PDB entry 3HUG | X-ray diffraction, 2.35 A resolution | chains B and D of the 4 polymer chains in the assembly

# Chain B (and D)
Molecule: Probable conserved membrane protein
Source organism: Mycobacterium tuberculosis
Notes: fragment: SigL interacting Zinc binding cystosolic domain of RslA; chain D of this document is another copy of the same molecule, construct and numbering; everything in this record applies to it too
UniProtKB: Q7D9D3 (Q7D9D3_MYCTU); residue numbers follow UniProt; this construct covers 1-108
Amino-acid sequence (108 residues; row label = number of the first residue in the row):
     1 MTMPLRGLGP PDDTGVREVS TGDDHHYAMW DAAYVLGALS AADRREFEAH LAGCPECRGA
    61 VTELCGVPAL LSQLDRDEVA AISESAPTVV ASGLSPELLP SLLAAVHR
Unresolved in the structure: 1-24, 87-108 (chain D: 1-23, 86-108)
Ion coordination: Zn2+: His50, Cys54, Cys57
Reported in the primary citation:
  - Zn2+ coordination: His25, His50, Cys54, Cys57
  - mutagenesis - C65S: unchanged binding to Zn2+
  - mutagenesis - C54S: abolished binding to Zn2+

# Interface between chain B and chain D
Residue-residue contacts - 12 pairs, chain B then chain D:
  Tyr34(B) - Gly66(D)
  Tyr34(B) - Ala69(D)
  Gly37(B) - Ala69(D)
  Arg44(B) - Leu70(D)
  Arg58(B) - Thr62(D)
  Thr62(B) - Thr62(D)  hydrogen bond
  Cys65(B) - Val61(D)  hydrophobic
  Cys65(B) - Cys65(D)  hydrophobic
  Gly66(B) - Tyr34(D)
  Ala69(B) - Tyr34(D)
  Ala69(B) - Gly37(D)
  Leu70(B) - Arg44(D)
Other interface residues (no listed pair), chain B (12 interface residues in all): Val35, Leu36, Val61
Other interface residues (no listed pair), chain D (11 interface residues in all): Val35, Arg58

# In short
The interface between chain B and chain D involves 12 residues on one side and 11 on the other, with 1
hydrogen bond. Its one hydrogen-bonded contact is Thr62(B)-Thr62(D). His50(B), Cys54(B) and Cys57(B) form the
Zn2+ site. From the paper: C54S of chain B abolishes binding to Zn2+; Zn2+ coordination by His25(B), His50(B)
and Cys54(B) among others.
Both chains are Probable conserved membrane protein (Mycobacterium tuberculosis). Entry 3HUG (Crystal
structure of Mycobacterium tuberculosis anti-sigma factor RslA in complex with -35 promoter binding domain of
...) was determined by X-ray diffraction.
